Entry 1FY4 (X-ray diffraction, 0.81 A resolution); this record covers chains A and B.

[Chain A]
Name: Trypsin
Source organism: Fusarium oxysporum
Notes: EC 3.4.21.4
UniProt: P35049 (TRYP_FUSOX); the construct lacks a stretch of the UniProt sequence and is renumbered around it, so the offset changes along the chain: 16-35 = UniProt 25-44; 37-59 = UniProt 45-67; 60-65 = UniProt 72-77; 69-76 = UniProt 80-87; 9 more segments
Sequence (224 residues; each row starts with the number of its first residue; note: 13 numbers in that range are skipped by the numbering (no residue carries them; nothing is unmodelled there); a row labelled like 59A-59D holds insertion residues (59A, then the next letters in order)):
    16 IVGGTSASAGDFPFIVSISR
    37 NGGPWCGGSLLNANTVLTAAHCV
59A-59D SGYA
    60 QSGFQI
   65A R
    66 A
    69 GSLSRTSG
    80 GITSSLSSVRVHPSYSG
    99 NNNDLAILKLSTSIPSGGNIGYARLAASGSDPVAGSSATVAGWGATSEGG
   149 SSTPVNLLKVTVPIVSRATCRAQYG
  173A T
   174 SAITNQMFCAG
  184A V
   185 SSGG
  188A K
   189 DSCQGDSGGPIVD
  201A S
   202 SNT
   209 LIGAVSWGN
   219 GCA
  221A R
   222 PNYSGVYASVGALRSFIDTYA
Disulfide bonds: Cys42-Cys58, Cys168-Cys182, Cys191-Cys220

[Chain B]
Name: Gly-ala-arg
Sequence (3 residues; each row starts with the number of its first residue):
     1 GAR

[Interface between chain A and chain B]
Residue-residue contacts (19):
  His57(A) - Ala2(B)
  His57(A) - Arg3(B)  hydrogen bond (side chain-backbone)
  Asp189(A) - Arg3(B)  salt bridge
  Ser190(A) - Arg3(B)  hydrogen bond
  Cys191(A) - Arg3(B)
  Gln192(A) - Ala2(B)  hydrogen bond (side chain-backbone)
  Gln192(A) - Arg3(B)
  Gly193(A) - Arg3(B)  hydrogen bond (backbone-backbone)
  Asp194(A) - Arg3(B)  hydrogen bond (backbone-backbone)
  Ser195(A) - Arg3(B)  hydrogen bond (side chain-backbone)
  Val213(A) - Arg3(B)
  Ser214(A) - Ala2(B)
  Ser214(A) - Arg3(B)  hydrogen bond (backbone-backbone)
  Trp215(A) - Gly1(B)
  Trp215(A) - Arg3(B)
  Gly216(A) - Gly1(B)  hydrogen bond (backbone-backbone)
  Gly216(A) - Arg3(B)
  Gly219(A) - Arg3(B)  hydrogen bond (backbone-side chain)
  Gly226(A) - Arg3(B)
Other interface residues (no listed pair), chain A (17 interface residues in all): Cys220, Ser225, Tyr228

[Overview]
17 residues of chain A and 3 residues of chain B are in contact, with 9 hydrogen bonds and 1 salt bridge.
Polar contacts include Asp189(A)-Arg3(B), His57(A)-Arg3(B) and Ser190(A)-Arg3(B).
Here chain A is Trypsin (Fusarium oxysporum) and chain B is Gly-ala-arg. Entry 1FY4 (Fusarium oxysporum
trypsin at atomic resolution) was determined by X-ray diffraction, deposited together with 1FN8, 1FY5, 1GDN,
1GDQ and 1GDU.
